4A3D - chains A and F of the 15 polymer chains in the assembly; structure by X-ray diffraction, 3.40 A resolution.

Chain A:
Name: DNA-directed RNA polymerase II subunit RPB1
From: Saccharomyces cerevisiae
Notes: EC 2.7.7.6
UniProt: P04050 (RPB1_YEAST); residue numbers follow UniProt; this construct covers 1-1732
Chain sequence (1732 residues; row label = number of the first residue in the row):
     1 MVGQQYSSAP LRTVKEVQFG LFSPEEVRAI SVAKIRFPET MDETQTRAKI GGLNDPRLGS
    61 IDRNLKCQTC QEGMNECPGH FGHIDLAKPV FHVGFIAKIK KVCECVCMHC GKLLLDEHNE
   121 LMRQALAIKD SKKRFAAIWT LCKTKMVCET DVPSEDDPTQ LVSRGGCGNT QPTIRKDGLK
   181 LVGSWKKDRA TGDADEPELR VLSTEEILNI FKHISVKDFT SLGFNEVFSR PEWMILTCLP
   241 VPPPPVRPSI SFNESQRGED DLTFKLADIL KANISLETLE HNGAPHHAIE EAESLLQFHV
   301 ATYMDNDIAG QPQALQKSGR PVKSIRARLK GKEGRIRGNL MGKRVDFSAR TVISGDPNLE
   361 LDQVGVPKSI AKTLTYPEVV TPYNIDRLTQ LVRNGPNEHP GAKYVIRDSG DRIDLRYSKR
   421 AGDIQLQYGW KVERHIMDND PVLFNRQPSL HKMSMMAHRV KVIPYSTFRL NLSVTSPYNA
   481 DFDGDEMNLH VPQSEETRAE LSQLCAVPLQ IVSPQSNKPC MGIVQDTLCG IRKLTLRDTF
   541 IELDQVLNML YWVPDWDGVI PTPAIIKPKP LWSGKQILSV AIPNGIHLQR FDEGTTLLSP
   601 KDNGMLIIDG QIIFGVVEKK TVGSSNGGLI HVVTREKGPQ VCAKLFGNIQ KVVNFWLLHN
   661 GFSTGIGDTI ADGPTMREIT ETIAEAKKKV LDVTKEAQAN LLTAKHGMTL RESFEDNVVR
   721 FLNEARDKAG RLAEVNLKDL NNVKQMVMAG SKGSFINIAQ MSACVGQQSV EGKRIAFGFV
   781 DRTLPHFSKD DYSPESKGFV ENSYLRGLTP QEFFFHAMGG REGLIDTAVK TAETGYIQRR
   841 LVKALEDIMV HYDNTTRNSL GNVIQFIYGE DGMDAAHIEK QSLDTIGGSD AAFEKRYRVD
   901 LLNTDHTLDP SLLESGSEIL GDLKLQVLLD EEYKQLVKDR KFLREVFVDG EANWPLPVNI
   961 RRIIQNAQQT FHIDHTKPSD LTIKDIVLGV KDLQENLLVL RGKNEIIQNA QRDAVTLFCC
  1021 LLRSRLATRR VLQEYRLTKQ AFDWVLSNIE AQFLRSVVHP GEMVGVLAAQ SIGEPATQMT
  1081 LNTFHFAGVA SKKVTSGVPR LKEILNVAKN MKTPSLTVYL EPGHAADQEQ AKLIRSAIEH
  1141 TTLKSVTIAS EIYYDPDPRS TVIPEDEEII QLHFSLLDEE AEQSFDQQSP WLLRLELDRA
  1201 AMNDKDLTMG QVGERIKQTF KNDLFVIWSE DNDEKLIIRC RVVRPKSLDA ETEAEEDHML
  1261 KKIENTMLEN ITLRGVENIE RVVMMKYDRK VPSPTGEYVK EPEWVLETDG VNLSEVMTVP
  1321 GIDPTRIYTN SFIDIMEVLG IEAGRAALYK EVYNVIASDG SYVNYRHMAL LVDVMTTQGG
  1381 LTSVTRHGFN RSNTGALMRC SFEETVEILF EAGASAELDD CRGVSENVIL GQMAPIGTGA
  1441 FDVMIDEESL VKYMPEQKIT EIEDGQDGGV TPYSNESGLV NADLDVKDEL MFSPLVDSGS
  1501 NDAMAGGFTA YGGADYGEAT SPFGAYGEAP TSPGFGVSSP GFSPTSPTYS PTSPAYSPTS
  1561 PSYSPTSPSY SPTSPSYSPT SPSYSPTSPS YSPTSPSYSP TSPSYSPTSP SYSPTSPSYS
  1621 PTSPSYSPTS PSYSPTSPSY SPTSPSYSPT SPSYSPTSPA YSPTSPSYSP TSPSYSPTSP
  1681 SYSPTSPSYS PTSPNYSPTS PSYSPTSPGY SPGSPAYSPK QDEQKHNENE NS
Unresolved in the structure: 1-2, 1081-1091, 1177-1186, 1244-1253, 1456-1732
Metal / ion sites: Zn2+ site 1: Cys67, Cys70, Cys77, His80; Zn2+ site 2: Cys107, Cys110, Cys148, Cys167; Mg2+: Asp481, Asp483, Asp485 (shared with 1 residue of chain P)
What the authors report for this chain:
  - mutagenesis - Q1078N, Q1078S: abolished growth (citing earlier work)

Chain F:
Name: DNA-directed RNA polymerases I, II, and III subunit rpabc 2
From: Saccharomyces cerevisiae
UniProt: P20435 (RPAB2_YEAST); residues 1-155 here = UniProt positions 1-155
Chain sequence (155 residues; numbered 1 to 155; the number before each row is that of its first residue):
     1 MSDYEEAFND GNENFEDFDV EHFSDEETYE EKPQFKDGET TDANGKTIVT GGNGPEDFQQ
    61 HEQIRRKTLK EKAIPKDQRA TTPYMTKYER ARILGTRALQ ISMNAPVFVD LEGETDPLRI
   121 AMKELAEKKI PLVIRRYLPD GSFEDWSVEE LIVDL
Unresolved in the structure: 1-71

Interface between chain A and chain F:
Residue-residue contacts - 71 pairs, chain A then chain F:
  Val379(A) with Ser102(F)
  Val380(A) with Asn104(F)
  Thr381(A) with Asn104(F), hydrogen bond
  Pro382(A) with Asn104(F)
  Tyr383(A) with Val107(F); Leu111(F), hydrophobic; Thr115(F)
  Ser494(A) with Leu99(F)
  Glu495(A) with Ala98(F); Leu99(F); Asp116(F); Pro117(F)
  Glu496(A) with Gly95(F)
  Ala499(A) with Ala91(F); Gly95(F)
  Gln503(A) with Arg90(F), hydrogen bond; Ala91(F)
  Leu504(A) with Ala91(F), hydrophobic
  His851(A) with Pro139(F)
  Tyr852(A) with Thr81(F); Thr86(F); Glu89(F), hydrogen bond; Arg136(F); Tyr137(F)
  Asp853(A) with Pro139(F)
  Arg857(A) with Pro139(F)
  Asp874(A) with Lys87(F), salt bridge
  Arg1001(A) with Ala80(F); Thr82(F); Pro83(F)
  Leu1054(A) with Tyr84(F)
  Arg1055(A) with Asp154(F), salt bridge
  His1059(A) with Thr86(F); Lys87(F), hydrogen bond (side chain-backbone); Tyr88(F); Leu155(F)
  Pro1060(A) with Thr86(F); Tyr88(F)
  Gly1061(A) with Tyr88(F)
  Glu1062(A) with Lys87(F), salt bridge; Tyr88(F), hydrogen bond
  Gly1437(A) with Tyr88(F)
  Thr1438(A) with Tyr88(F); Arg92(F), hydrogen bond (backbone-side chain)
  Phe1441(A) with Tyr88(F); Glu89(F); Arg92(F), hydrogen bond (backbone-side chain); Ile134(F), hydrophobic; Arg135(F)
  Asp1442(A) with Val133(F); Ile134(F); Arg135(F), hydrogen bond (backbone-backbone); Tyr137(F), hydrogen bond
  Val1443(A) with Arg92(F); Leu132(F), hydrophobic; Val133(F)
  Met1444(A) with Leu132(F); Val133(F), hydrogen bond (backbone-backbone); Arg135(F)
  Ile1445(A) with Pro131(F); Leu132(F), hydrophobic
  Asp1446(A) with Pro131(F), hydrogen bond (backbone-backbone)
  Leu1450(A) with Phe108(F), hydrophobic; Pro131(F), hydrophobic
  Lys1452(A) with Glu149(F), salt bridge
  Tyr1453(A) with Phe108(F); Lys128(F), hydrogen bond (side chain-backbone); Lys129(F); Ile130(F); Pro131(F); Glu149(F), hydrogen bond
Also at the interface, not in a pair above, chain A (43 interface residues in all): Tyr428, Gly429, Ser502, Gly1002, Ala1051, Met1433, Gly1439, Ala1440, Ser1449
Also at the interface, not in a pair above, chain F (43 interface residues in all): Leu94, Thr96, Ile101, Leu118, Ile120, Asp145

Overview:
The chain A/chain F interface involves 43 residues from each chain; the contacts include 13 hydrogen bonds and
4 salt bridges. Among the polar pairs are Asp874(A)-Lys87(F), Arg1055(A)-Asp154(F) and Glu1062(A)-Lys87(F).
The Zn2+ site 1 is built by Cys67(A), Cys70(A), Cys77(A) and His80(A). From the paper: Q1078N and Q1078S of
chain A abolish growth.
Here chain A is DNA-directed RNA polymerase II subunit RPB1 and chain F is DNA-directed RNA polymerases I, II,
and III subunit rpabc 2, both from Saccharomyces cerevisiae. Entry 4A3D (RNA Polymerase II initial
transcribing complex with a 6nt DNA-RNA hybrid) was determined by X-ray diffraction, deposited together with
4A3B, 4A3C, 4A3E, 4A3F, 4A3G, 4A3I and 4 further entries.
